2CDH - chains A and B of the 36 polymer chains in the assembly; structure by X-ray diffraction, 4.20 A resolution (low resolution: residue-level contacts below are approximate; hydrogen-bond / salt-bridge calls are withheld).

# Chain A (and B)
Name: Ketoacyl synthase
Source organism: Thermomyces lanuginosus
Notes: chain B of this document is another copy of the same molecule, construct and numbering; everything in this record applies to it too
Chain sequence (406 residues; row label = number of the first residue in the row):
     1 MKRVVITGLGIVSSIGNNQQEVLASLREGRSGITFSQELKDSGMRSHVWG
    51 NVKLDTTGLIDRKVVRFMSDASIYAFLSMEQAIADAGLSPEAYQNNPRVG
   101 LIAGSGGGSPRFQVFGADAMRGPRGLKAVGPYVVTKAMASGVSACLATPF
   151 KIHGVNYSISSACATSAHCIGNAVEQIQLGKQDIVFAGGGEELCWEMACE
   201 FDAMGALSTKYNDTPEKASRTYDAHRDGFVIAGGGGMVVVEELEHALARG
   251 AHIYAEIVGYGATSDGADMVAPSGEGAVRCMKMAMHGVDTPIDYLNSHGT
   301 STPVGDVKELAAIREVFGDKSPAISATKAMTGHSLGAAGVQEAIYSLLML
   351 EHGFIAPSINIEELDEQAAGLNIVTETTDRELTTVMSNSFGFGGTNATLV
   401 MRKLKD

# Interface between chain A and chain B
Pairs across the interface (5):
  Gln113(A) - Val114(B)
  Val114(A) - Val114(B)
  Val114(A) - Ala117(B)
  His153(A) - Gly266(B)
  Gly266(A) - Lys151(B)
Also at the interface, not in a pair above, chain A (5 interface residues in all): Gly107
Also at the interface, not in a pair above, chain B (6 interface residues in all): Met138, Ile152

# Summary
5 residues of chain A and 6 residues of chain B are in contact.
Chain A and chain B are both Ketoacyl synthase (Thermomyces lanuginosus); the structure, Architecture of the
thermomyces lanuginosus fungal fatty acid synthase at 5 angstrom resolution, was determined by X-ray
diffraction.
